Entry 3SDC (X-ray diffraction, 3.10 A resolution); this record covers chains A and C of the 4 polymer chains in the assembly.

[Chain A]
Molecule: Antigen-presenting glycoprotein CD1d1
Organism: Mus musculus
Notes: fragment: extracellular domain
UniProtKB: P11609 (CD1D1_MOUSE); residues 1-279 here correspond to UniProt positions 19-297 (UniProt number = residue number + 18)
Amino-acid sequence (302 residues; each row starts with the number of its first residue):
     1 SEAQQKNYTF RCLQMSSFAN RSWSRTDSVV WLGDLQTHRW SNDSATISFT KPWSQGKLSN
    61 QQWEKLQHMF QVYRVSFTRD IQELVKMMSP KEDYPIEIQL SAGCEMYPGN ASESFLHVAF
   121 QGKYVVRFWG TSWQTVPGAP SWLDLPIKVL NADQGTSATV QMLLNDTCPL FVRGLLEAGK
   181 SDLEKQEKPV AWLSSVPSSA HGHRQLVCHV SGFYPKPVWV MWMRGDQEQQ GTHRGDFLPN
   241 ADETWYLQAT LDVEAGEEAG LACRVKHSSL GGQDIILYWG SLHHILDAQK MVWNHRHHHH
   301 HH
Unresolved in the structure: 1-6, 296-302
Construct notes: expression tag (280-302)
Cystine bridges: Cys104-Cys168, Cys208-Cys263
Covalently attached groups: N-acetylglucosamine (NAG) linked to Asn20, Asn42, Asn165
Ligand contacts: Globotrihexosylceramide (3GB; N-[(2S,3R,4E)-1-{[alpha-D-galactopyranosyl-(1->4)-beta-D-galactopyranosyl-(1->4)-beta-D-glucopyranosyl]oxy}-3-hydroxyoctadec-4-en-2-yl]hexacosanamide): Phe10, Cys12, Gln14, Ser28, Val30, Trp40, Ile47, Trp63, Leu66, Met69, Phe70, Tyr73, Ser76, Phe77, Asp80, Ile81, Leu84, Val85, Leu100, Ala102, Leu116, Val118, Phe120, Val126, Trp133, Trp142, Leu143, Leu150, Asp153, Gln154, Gly155, Thr156, Ala158, Thr159, Val160, Leu163, Thr167, Cys168, Phe171
Swiss-Prot annotation at these positions:
  - binding site (a D-galactosylceramide): Asp80, Asp153 to Thr156
  - glycosylation (N-linked (GlcNAc...) asparagine): Asn7, Asn20, Asn42, Asn110, Asn165

[Chain C]
Molecule: NKT TCR Valpha14 chain
Organism: Mus musculus , Homo sapiens
Amino-acid sequence (207 residues; row label = number of the first residue in the row; note: 3 numbers in that range are skipped by the numbering (no residue carries them; nothing is unmodelled there)):
     1 TQVEQSPQSL VVRQGENSVL QCNYSVTPDN HLRWFKQDTG KGLVSLTVLV DQKDKTSNGR
    62 YSATLDKDAK HSTLHITATL LDDTATYICV VGDRGSALG
   103 RLHFGAGTQL IVIPDIQNPD PAVYQLRDSK SSDKSVCLFT DFDSQTNVSQ SKDSDVYITD
   163 KCVLDMRSMD FKSNSAVAWS NKSDFACANA FNNSIIPEDT FFPSPESS
Unresolved in the structure: 136-138, 183-187, 196-197, 205-210
Cystine bridges: Cys22-Cys90, Cys139-Cys189
Ligand contacts: Globotrihexosylceramide (3GB; N-[(2S,3R,4E)-1-{[alpha-D-galactopyranosyl-(1->4)-beta-D-galactopyranosyl-(1->4)-beta-D-glucopyranosyl]oxy}-3-hydroxyoctadec-4-en-2-yl]hexacosanamide): Pro28, Asp29, Asn30, Val50, Asp51, Lys68, Asp94, Arg95, Gly96

[Chain A / chain C interface]
Pairs across the interface (15; chain A residue first):
  Ser76(A) with Pro28(C); Arg95(C), hydrogen bond (backbone-side chain)
  Arg79(A) with Asp94(C), salt bridge; Arg95(C); Gly100(C)
  Asp80(A) with Arg95(C), salt bridge; Leu99(C)
  Glu83(A) with Leu99(C)
  Leu84(A) with Leu99(C), hydrophobic
  Met87(A) with Leu99(C), hydrophobic
  Val149(A) with Ser97(C)
  Leu150(A) with Leu99(C), hydrophobic
  Ala152(A) with Gly96(C)
  Asp153(A) with Gly96(C), hydrogen bond (side chain-backbone); Ser97(C)
Also at the interface, not in a pair above, chain A (11 interface residues in all): Val72
Also at the interface, not in a pair above, chain C (11 interface residues in all): Thr27, Asn30, Ala98, Arg103

[Overview]
Chain A and chain C each contribute 11 residues to their interface, with 2 hydrogen bonds and 2 salt bridges.
Polar pairs include Arg79(A)-Asp94(C), Asp80(A)-Arg95(C) and Ser76(A)-Arg95(C). Globotrihexosylceramide is
bound between chain A and chain C. Covalently linked N-acetylglucosamine: at Asn20(A), Asn42(A) and Asn165(A).
Here chain A is Antigen-presenting glycoprotein CD1d1 (Mus musculus) and chain C is NKT TCR Valpha14 chain
(Mus musculus , Homo sapiens). Entry 3SDC (Crystal structure of autoreactive-Valpha14-Vbeta6 NKT TCR in
complex with CD1d-globotrihexosylceramide) was determined by X-ray diffraction (same publication as 3SCM,
3SDA, 3SDD and 3SDX).
